8W5O - chains H and B of the 5 polymer chains in the assembly; structure by electron microscopy, 3.60 A resolution.

[Chain H]
Protein: Heavy chain of Ab31
Organism: Mus musculus
Chain sequence (129 residues; row label = number of the first residue in the row):
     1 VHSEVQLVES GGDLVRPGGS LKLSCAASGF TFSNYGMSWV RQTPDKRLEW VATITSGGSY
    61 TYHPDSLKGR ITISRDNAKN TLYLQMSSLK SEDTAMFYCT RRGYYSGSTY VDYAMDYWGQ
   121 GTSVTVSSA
Not modelled in the structure: 1-4, 127-129

[Chain B]
Protein: Minor capsid protein A1
Organism: Escherichia phage Qbeta
UniProt: Q8LTE1 (A1_BPQBE); residues 0-132 here correspond to UniProt positions 1-133 (UniProt number = residue number + 1)
Chain sequence (133 residues; numbered 0 to 132; the number before each row is that of its first residue; numbering starts at 0):
     0 MAKLETVTLG NIGKDGKQTL VLNPRGVNPT NGVASLSQAG AVPALEKRVT VSVSQPSRNR
    60 KNYKVQVKIQ NPTACTANGS CDPSVTRQAY ADVTFSFTQY STDEERAFVR TELAALLASP
   120 LLIDAIDQLN PAY
Not modelled in the structure: 0, 132

[Chain H / chain B interface]
Pairs across the interface (12; chain H residue first):
  Asn34(H) - Lys13(B)
  Asn34(H) - Asp14(B)
  Tyr35(H) - Asp14(B)  hydrogen bond
  Gly103(H) - Gln17(B)  hydrogen bond (backbone-side chain)
  Tyr104(H) - Gln17(B)
  Tyr105(H) - Lys13(B)
  Tyr105(H) - Gln17(B)  hydrogen bond (backbone-side chain)
  Gly107(H) - Lys46(B)  hydrogen bond (backbone-side chain)
  Ser108(H) - Leu44(B)
  Ser108(H) - Lys46(B)
  Ser108(H) - Pro71(B)
  Ser108(H) - Thr72(B)
Other interface residues (no listed pair), chain H (9 interface residues in all): Tyr60, Thr109
Other interface residues (no listed pair), chain B (12 interface residues in all): Gly12, Lys16, Ala73, Thr75, Arg86

[Summary]
9 residues of chain H face 12 of chain B across their interface, with 4 hydrogen bonds. Polar pairs include
Tyr35(H)-Asp14(B), Gly103(H)-Gln17(B) and Tyr105(H)-Gln17(B).
Here chain H is Heavy chain of Ab31 (Mus musculus) and chain B is Minor capsid protein A1 (Escherichia phage
Qbeta). Entry 8W5O (Cryo-EM structure of Qb-Ab31) was determined by electron microscopy (same publication as
8W5D, 8W5E, 8W5F, 8W5G, 8W5L, 8W5M and 8 further entries).
